Entry 4OGQ (X-ray diffraction, 2.50 A resolution); this record covers chains F and H of the 8 polymer chains in the assembly.

# Chain F
Molecule: Cytochrome b6-f complex subunit 7
Source organism: Nostoc sp
Reference sequence: P0A3Y1 (PETM_NOSS1); residue numbers follow UniProt; this construct covers 1-34
Sequence (34 residues; numbered 1 to 34; the number before each row is that of its first residue):
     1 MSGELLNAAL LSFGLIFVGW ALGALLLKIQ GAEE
Unresolved in the structure: 33-34
Ligand contacts:
  - 1O2 ((2S)-3-(alpha-D-galactopyranosyloxy)-2-(hexadecanoyloxy)propyl (9Z)-octadec-9-enoate): Leu22, Leu25, Lys28, Ile29, Gly31
  - 2WA ((1S,8E)-1-{[(2S)-1-hydroxy-3-{[(1S)-1-hydroxypentadecyl]oxy}propan-2-yl]oxy}heptadec-8-en-1-ol): Met1, Ser2, Leu5, Leu6, Ala9, Leu10, Phe13
  - 3WM ((1S,8E,1'R,8'Z)-1,1'-{[(2S)-3-hydroxypropane-1,2-diyl]bis(oxy)}bisoctadec-8-en-1-ol): Glu4, Asn7, Ala8, Leu11, Ser12, Val18
  - phosphatidic acid (7PH; (1R)-2-(dodecanoyloxy)-1-[(phosphonooxy)methyl]ethyl tetradecanoate): Phe13, Phe17, Trp20, Ala21, Ala24, Lys28
  - beta-carotene (BCR): Ile16, Phe17, Trp20

# Chain H
Molecule: Cytochrome b6-f complex subunit 8
Source organism: Nostoc sp
Reference sequence: P61048 (PETN_NOSS1); residue numbers follow UniProt; this construct covers 1-29
Sequence (29 residues; row label = number of the first residue in the row):
     1 MAILTLGWVS LLVVFTWSIA MVVWGRNGL
Ligand contacts:
  - 3WM ((1S,8E,1'R,8'Z)-1,1'-{[(2S)-3-hydroxypropane-1,2-diyl]bis(oxy)}bisoctadec-8-en-1-ol): Leu4, Thr5, Trp8, Leu11, Leu12, Phe15
  - beta-carotene (BCR): Phe15, Ser18, Ile19, Val22

# Chain F / chain H interface
Pairs across the interface - 21 pairs, chain F then chain H:
  Leu15(F) - Leu12(H)  hydrophobic
  Leu15(F) - Phe15(H)  hydrophobic
  Leu15(F) - Thr16(H)
  Ile16(F) - Phe15(H)  hydrophobic
  Ile16(F) - Ile19(H)  hydrophobic
  Val18(F) - Thr16(H)
  Gly19(F) - Thr16(H)
  Gly19(F) - Ile19(H)
  Gly19(F) - Ala20(H)
  Trp20(F) - Ile19(H)
  Trp20(F) - Leu29(H)
  Leu22(F) - Ala20(H)  hydrophobic
  Gly23(F) - Ala20(H)
  Gly23(F) - Val23(H)
  Ala24(F) - Val23(H)
  Leu26(F) - Trp24(H)
  Leu27(F) - Val23(H)
  Leu27(F) - Trp24(H)
  Leu27(F) - Asn27(H)
  Leu27(F) - Gly28(H)
  Gln30(F) - Trp24(H)  hydrogen bond
Other interface residues (no listed pair), chain F (13 interface residues in all): Leu11, Ser12
Other interface residues (no listed pair), chain H (11 interface residues in all): Trp17

# Overview
The interface between chain F and chain H involves 13 residues on one side and 11 on the other, with 1
hydrogen bond. Its one hydrogen-bonded contact is Gln30(F)-Trp24(H). Compound 3WM and beta-carotene are bound
between chain F and chain H.
Here chain F is Cytochrome b6-f complex subunit 7 and chain H is Cytochrome b6-f complex subunit 8, both from
Nostoc sp. Entry 4OGQ (Internal Lipid Architecture of the Hetero-Oligomeric Cytochrome b6f Complex) was
determined by X-ray diffraction.
